PDB entry 7B8S | X-ray diffraction, 2.30 A resolution | chains C and E of the 6 polymer chains in the assembly

[Chain C]
Protein: Multidrug efflux pump subunit AcrB
Source organism: Escherichia coli (strain K12)
Reference sequence: P31224 (ACRB_ECOLI); residue numbers follow UniProt; this construct covers 39-328, 561-869
Amino-acid sequence (613 residues; each row starts with the number of its first residue; note: 222 numbers in that range are skipped by the numbering (no residue carries them; nothing is unmodelled there)):
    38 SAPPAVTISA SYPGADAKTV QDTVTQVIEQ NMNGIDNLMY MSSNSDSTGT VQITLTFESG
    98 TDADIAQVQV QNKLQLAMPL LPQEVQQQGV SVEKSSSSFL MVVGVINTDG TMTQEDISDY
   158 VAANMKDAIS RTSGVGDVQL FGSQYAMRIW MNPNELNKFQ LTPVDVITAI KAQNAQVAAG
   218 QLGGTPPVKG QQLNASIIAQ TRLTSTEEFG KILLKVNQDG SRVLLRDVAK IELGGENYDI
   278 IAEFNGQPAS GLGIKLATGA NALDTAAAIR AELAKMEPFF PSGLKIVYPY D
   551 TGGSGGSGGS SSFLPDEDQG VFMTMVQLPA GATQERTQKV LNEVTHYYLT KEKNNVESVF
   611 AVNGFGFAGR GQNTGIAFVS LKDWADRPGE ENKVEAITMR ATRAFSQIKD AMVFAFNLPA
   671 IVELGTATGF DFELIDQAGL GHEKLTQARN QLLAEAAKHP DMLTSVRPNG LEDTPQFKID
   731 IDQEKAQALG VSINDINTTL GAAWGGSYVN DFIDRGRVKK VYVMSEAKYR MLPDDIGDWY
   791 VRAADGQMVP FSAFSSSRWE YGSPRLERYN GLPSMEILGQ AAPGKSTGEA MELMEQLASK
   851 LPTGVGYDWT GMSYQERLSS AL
Not modelled in the structure: 38, 551-568, 868-872
Construct notes: expression tag (38, 870-872); linker (552-560)
Ligand contacts: fusidic acid (FUA): S135, F136, V139, Y327, D328, Q569, V571, M573, F615, G616, F617, A618, G619, I626, F628, L668
From the paper describing this entry:
  - binding site for fusidic acid: S135, F136, V139, Y327, Q569, V571, M573, F615, G616, F617, G619, F628, L668
  - mutagenesis - F136A: unchanged growth in response to chloramphenicol
  - mutagenesis - F136A, F178A: unchanged growth in response to tetraphenylphosphonium

[Chain E]
Protein: DARPin
Source organism: synthetic construct
Notes: antibody fragment or engineered binder
Amino-acid sequence (169 residues; numbered 1 to 169; the number before each row is that of its first residue):
     1 MRGSHHHHHH GSDLGKKLLE AARAGRDDEV RILMANGADV NAADVVGWTP LHLAAYWGHL
    61 EIVEVLLKNG ADVNAYDTLG STPLHLAAHF GHLEIVEVLL KNGADVNAKD DNGITPLHLA
   121 ANRGHLEIVE VLLKYGADVN AQDKFGKTAF DISINNGNED LAEILQKLN
Not modelled in the structure: 1-11, 167-169

[Chain C / chain E interface]
Residue-residue contacts - 28 pairs, chain C then chain E:
  K659(C) with D13(E), salt bridge
  D660(C) with K16(E)
  D723(C) with R23(E), hydrogen bond (backbone-side chain); W57(E)
  P725(C) with V46(E), hydrophobic
  F727(C) with L79(E), hydrophobic
  D732(C) with F145(E)
  E734(C) with K147(E), salt bridge
  S802(C) with K144(E), hydrogen bond (backbone-side chain)
  A803(C) with F145(E)
  S805(C) with K144(E), hydrogen bond (backbone-side chain); F145(E)
  S806(C) with N112(E)
  S807(C) with L79(E); N112(E), hydrogen bond (backbone-side chain)
  R808(C) with L79(E); H89(E)
  W809(C) with V46(E); W48(E); D77(E); T78(E), hydrogen bond; L79(E)
  E810(C) with Y56(E)
  Y811(C) with R23(E); W48(E), hydrophobic; L53(E); Y56(E), hydrogen bond (backbone-side chain); W57(E), hydrophobic
Other interface residues (no listed pair), chain C (20 interface residues in all): E722, K735, P783, F804
Other interface residues (no listed pair), chain E (18 interface residues in all): D44, R123

[Summary]
20 residues of chain C face 18 of chain E across their interface; the contacts include 6 hydrogen bonds and 2
salt bridges. Polar contacts include K659(C)-D13(E), E734(C)-K147(E) and D723(C)-R23(E). From the paper: a
binding site for fusidic acid at S135(C), F136(C) and V139(C) among others; F136A and F178A of chain C leave
growth in response to tetraphenylphosphonium unchanged.
Here chain C is Multidrug efflux pump subunit AcrB (Escherichia coli (strain K12)) and chain E is DARPin
(synthetic construct). Entry 7B8S (Fusidic acid bound structure of bacterial efflux pump) was determined by
X-ray diffraction (same publication as 7B8P, 7B8Q, 7B8R and 7B8T).
